PDB entry 2W8T | X-ray diffraction, 1.25 A resolution | chain A

Chain A:
Name: Serine palmitoyltransferase
Source organism: Sphingomonas paucimobilis
Reference sequence: Q93UV0 (Q93UV0_PSEPA); residue numbers follow UniProt; this construct covers 2-420
Sequence (427 residues; numbered 2 to 428; the number before each row is that of its first residue):
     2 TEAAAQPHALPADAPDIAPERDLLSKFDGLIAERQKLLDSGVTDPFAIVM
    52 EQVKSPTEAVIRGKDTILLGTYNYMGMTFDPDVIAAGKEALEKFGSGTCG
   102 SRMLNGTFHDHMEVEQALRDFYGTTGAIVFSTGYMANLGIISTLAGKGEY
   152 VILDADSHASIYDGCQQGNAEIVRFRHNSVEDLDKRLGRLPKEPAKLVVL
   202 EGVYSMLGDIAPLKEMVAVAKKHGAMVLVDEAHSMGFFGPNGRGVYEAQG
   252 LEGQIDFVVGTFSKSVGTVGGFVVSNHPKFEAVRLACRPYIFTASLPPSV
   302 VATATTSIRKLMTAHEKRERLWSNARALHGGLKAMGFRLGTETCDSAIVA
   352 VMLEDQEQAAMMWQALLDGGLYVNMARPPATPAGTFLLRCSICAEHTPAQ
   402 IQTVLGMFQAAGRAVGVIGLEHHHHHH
Disordered / not traced: 2-22, 421-428
Glycans and other covalent adducts: pyridoxal phosphate (PLP) linked to Lys265
Differences from the reference sequence: engineered mutation Cys100 (Asn in Q93UV0)
Residues lining bound ligands: pyridoxal phosphate (PLP): Thr133, Gly134, Tyr135, Asn138, His159, Ser161, Glu202, Asp231, Ala233, His234, Thr262, Ser264, Gly271, Phe293, Thr294, Ala295
Curated features (UniProtKB/Swiss-Prot):
  - binding site (pyridoxal 5'-phosphate): Gly134, Tyr135, His234, Thr262, Ser264
  - modified residue: Lys265 (N6-(pyridoxal phosphate)lysine)
  - mutagenesis: Lys265 (K265A: Loss of activity), Arg378 (R378A: 40-fold decrease in catalytic efficiency for L-serine. Is less able to stabilize a quinonoid intermediate; R378N: 60-fold decrease in catalytic efficiency for L-serine)
What the authors report for this chain:
  - binding site for pyridoxal phosphate: His159, Lys265
  - catalytic residues: Arg378
  - specificity-determining residues: Ser102, Arg378 (proposed by the authors, not directly observed)
  - mutagenesis - R378A, R378N (40-fold): decreased catalytic activity

Summary:
Pyridoxal phosphate is covalently linked to Lys265. UniProt lists 5 pyridoxal 5'-phosphate-binding residues
and 2 mutagenesis sites. The paper reports the catalytic residue Arg378; R378A and R378N reduce catalytic
activity.
Chain A is Serine palmitoyltransferase (Sphingomonas paucimobilis); the structure, SPT with PLP, N100C, was
determined by X-ray diffraction, deposited together with 2W8J, 2W8U, 2W8V and 2W8W.
